Entry 1QSM (X-ray diffraction, 2.40 A resolution); this record covers chains B and D of the 4 polymer chains in the assembly.

[Chain B (and D)]
Molecule: HPA2 histone acetyltransferase
Organism: Saccharomyces cerevisiae
Notes: EC 2.3.1.48; chain D of this document is another copy of the same molecule, construct and numbering; everything in this record applies to it too
UniProtKB: Q06592 (HPA2_YEAST); residues 5-156 here = UniProt positions 5-156
Sequence (152 residues; row label = number of the first residue in the row):
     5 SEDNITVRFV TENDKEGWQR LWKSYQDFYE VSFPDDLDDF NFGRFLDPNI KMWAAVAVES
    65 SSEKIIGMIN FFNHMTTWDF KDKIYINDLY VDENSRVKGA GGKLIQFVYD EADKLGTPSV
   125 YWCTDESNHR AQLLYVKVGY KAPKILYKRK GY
Not modelled in the structure: 5-7 (chain D: fully traced)
Residues lining bound ligands: acetyl coenzyme A (ACO): Tyr29, Phe32, Tyr33, Asn91, Asp92, Leu93, Tyr94, Val95, Ser99, Arg100, Val101, Lys102, Gly103, Ala104, Gly105, Gly106, Trp126, Cys127, Thr128, Asn132, Arg134, Ala135, Leu137, Leu138, Tyr139, Lys141
Swiss-Prot annotation at these positions:
  - site: Tyr139 (Important for catalytic activity)

[Interface between chain B and chain D]
Contacting residue pairs - 12 pairs, chain B then chain D:
  Glu130(B) with Lys145(D)
  His133(B) with His133(D); Gln136(D), hydrogen bond; Leu137(D); Val140(D)
  Arg134(B) with Leu137(D)
  Gln136(B) with His133(D), hydrogen bond
  Leu137(B) with His133(D); Arg134(D); Leu137(D), hydrophobic
  Val140(B) with His133(D)
  Lys145(B) with Glu130(D), salt bridge

[In short]
The chain B/chain D interface involves 7 residues from each chain; the contacts include 2 hydrogen bonds and 1
salt bridge. Polar contacts include Lys145(B)-Glu130(D) and His133(B)-Gln136(D). Chain B binds acetyl coenzyme
A.
Both chains are HPA2 histone acetyltransferase (Saccharomyces cerevisiae). Entry 1QSM (Histone
Acetyltransferase HPA2 from Saccharomyces Cerevisiae in Complex with Acetyl Coenzyme A) was determined by
X-ray diffraction (same publication as 1QSO).
